PDB entry 8HCX | electron microscopy, 3.50 A resolution | chains B and G of the 6 polymer chains in the assembly

== Chain B ==
Molecule: Guanine nucleotide-binding protein G(I)/G(S)/G(T) subunit beta-1
From: Homo sapiens
Reference sequence: P62873 (GBB1_HUMAN); residues 7-345 here correspond to UniProt positions 2-340 (UniProt number = residue number - 5)
Sequence (377 residues; each row starts with the number of its first residue; numbers below 1 keep their minus sign (Met-5 is residue -5)):
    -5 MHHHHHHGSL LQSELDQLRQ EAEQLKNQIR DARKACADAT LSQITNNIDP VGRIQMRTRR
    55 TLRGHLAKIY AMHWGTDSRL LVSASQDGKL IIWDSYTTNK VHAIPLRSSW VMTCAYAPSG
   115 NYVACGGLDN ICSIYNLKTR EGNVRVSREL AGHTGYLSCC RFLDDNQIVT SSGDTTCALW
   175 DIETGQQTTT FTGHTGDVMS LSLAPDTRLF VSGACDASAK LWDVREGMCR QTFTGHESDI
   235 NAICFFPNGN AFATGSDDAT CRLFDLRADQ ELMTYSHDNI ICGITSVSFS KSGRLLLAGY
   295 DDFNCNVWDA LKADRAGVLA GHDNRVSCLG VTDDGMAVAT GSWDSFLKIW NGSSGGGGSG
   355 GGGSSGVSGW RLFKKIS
Unresolved in the structure: -5 to 7, 346-371
Differences from the reference sequence: initiating methionine (-5); expression tag (-4 to 6, 346-371)
Swiss-Prot annotation at these positions:
  - modified residue: Ser7 (N-acetylserine), His271 (Phosphohistidine)

== Chain G ==
Molecule: Guanine nucleotide-binding protein G(I)/G(S)/G(O) subunit gamma-2
From: Homo sapiens
Reference sequence: P59768 (GBG2_HUMAN); residues 1-71 here = UniProt positions 1-71
Sequence (71 residues; row label = number of the first residue in the row):
     1 MASNNTASIA QARKLVEQLK MEANIDRIKV SKAAADLMAY CEAHAKEDPL LTPVPASENP
    61 FREKKFFCAI L
Unresolved in the structure: 1-5, 63-71
Swiss-Prot annotation at these positions:
  - modified residue: Ala2 (N-acetylalanine), Cys68 (Cysteine methyl ester)
  - lipidation: Cys68 (S-geranylgeranyl cysteine)

== Chain B / chain G interface ==
Residue-residue contacts (63; chain B residue first):
  Leu12(B) - Val16(G)
  Ala16(B) - Val16(G)  hydrophobic
  Leu19(B) - Val16(G)
  Leu19(B) - Lys20(G)
  Lys20(B) - Leu19(G)
  Ile23(B) - Ala23(G)  hydrophobic
  Cys30(B) - Lys29(G)
  Cys30(B) - Val30(G)
  Asp32(B) - Lys29(G)  salt bridge
  Asp32(B) - Val30(G)
  Asp32(B) - Ser31(G)  hydrogen bond
  Ala33(B) - Val30(G)
  Leu35(B) - Ala34(G)  hydrophobic
  Val45(B) - Leu51(G)  hydrophobic
  Ile48(B) - Leu50(G)
  Arg53(B) - Asn59(G)
  Arg54(B) - Phe61(G)  hydrogen bond (side chain-backbone)
  Ser89(B) - Phe61(G)
  Tyr90(B) - Pro60(G)
  Tyr90(B) - Phe61(G)  hydrophobic
  Met222(B) - Met21(G)  hydrophobic
  Cys223(B) - Gln18(G)
  Cys223(B) - Glu22(G)  hydrogen bond
  Arg224(B) - Glu22(G)
  Arg224(B) - Ile25(G)
  Gln225(B) - Glu22(G)
  Gln225(B) - Ile25(G)
  Thr226(B) - Glu22(G)
  Phe240(B) - Leu37(G)  hydrophobic
  Phe240(B) - Tyr40(G)  hydrophobic
  Pro241(B) - Tyr40(G)  hydrogen bond (backbone-side chain)
  Asn242(B) - Tyr40(G)  hydrogen bond (backbone-side chain)
  Asn244(B) - Leu37(G)
  Ala245(B) - Leu37(G)  hydrophobic
  Asp259(B) - Ala33(G)
  Arg261(B) - Arg27(G)
  Arg261(B) - Ile28(G)  hydrogen bond (backbone-backbone)
  Arg261(B) - Asp36(G)  salt bridge
  Ala262(B) - Ile28(G)
  Ala262(B) - Val30(G)  hydrophobic
  Asp263(B) - Arg27(G)  salt bridge
  Ser284(B) - Asp48(G)  hydrogen bond
  Ser284(B) - Leu50(G)
  Lys285(B) - Glu47(G)
  Lys285(B) - Asp48(G)
  Ser286(B) - Tyr40(G)
  Ser286(B) - Cys41(G)
  Ser286(B) - His44(G)
  Ser286(B) - Asp48(G)  hydrogen bond
  Arg288(B) - Cys41(G)
  Arg288(B) - Leu51(G)
  Leu291(B) - Leu50(G)  hydrophobic
  Leu305(B) - Met38(G)  hydrophobic
  Leu305(B) - Cys41(G)  hydrophobic
  Asp328(B) - Pro49(G)
  Gly329(B) - Pro49(G)
  Gly329(B) - Leu50(G)
  Met330(B) - Pro49(G)  hydrophobic
  Met330(B) - Pro60(G)  hydrophobic
  Ala331(B) - Phe61(G)  hydrophobic
  Val332(B) - Leu50(G)  hydrophobic
  Ile343(B) - Phe61(G)  hydrophobic
  Asn345(B) - Asn59(G)
Also at the interface, not in a pair above, chain B (50 interface residues in all): Gln22, Ala29, Ala31, Ile38, Leu257, Gln264, Leu266, Gly287
Also at the interface, not in a pair above, chain G (31 interface residues in all): Ala45, Arg62

== In short ==
50 residues of chain B face 31 of chain G across their interface; the contacts include 8 hydrogen bonds and 3
salt bridges. Polar contacts include Asp32(B)-Lys29(G), Arg261(B)-Asp36(G) and Asp263(B)-Arg27(G).
Here chain B is Guanine nucleotide-binding protein G(I)/G(S)/G(T) subunit beta-1 and chain G is Guanine
nucleotide-binding protein G(I)/G(S)/G(O) subunit gamma-2, both from Homo sapiens. Entry 8HCX (Cryo-EM
structure of Endothelin1-bound ETBR-Gq complex) was determined by electron microscopy together with 8HBD and
8HCQ from the same study.
